Entry 8G10 (X-ray diffraction, 2.47 A resolution); this record covers chains A and F of the 6 polymer chains in the assembly.

# Chain A
Name: Cyclic GMP-AMP synthase
Organism: Mus musculus
Notes: EC 2.7.7.86; fragment: catalytic domain, residues 147-507
UniProt: Q8C6L5 (CGAS_MOUSE); residue numbers follow UniProt; this construct covers 147-507
Amino-acid sequence (364 residues; each row starts with the number of its first residue):
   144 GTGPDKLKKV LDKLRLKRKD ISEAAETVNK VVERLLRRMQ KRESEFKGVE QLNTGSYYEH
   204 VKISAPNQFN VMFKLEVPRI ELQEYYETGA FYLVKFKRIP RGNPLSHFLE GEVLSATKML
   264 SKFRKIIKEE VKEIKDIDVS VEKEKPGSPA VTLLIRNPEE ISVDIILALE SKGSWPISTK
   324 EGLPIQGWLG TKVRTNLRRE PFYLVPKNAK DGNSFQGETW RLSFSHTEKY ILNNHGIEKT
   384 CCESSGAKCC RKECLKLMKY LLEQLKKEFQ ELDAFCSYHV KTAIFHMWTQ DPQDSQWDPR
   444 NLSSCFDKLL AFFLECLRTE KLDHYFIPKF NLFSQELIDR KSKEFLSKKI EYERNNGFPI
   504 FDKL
Disordered / not traced: 144, 240-244, 351-357
Differences from the reference sequence: expression tag (144-146); engineered mutation Gln-211 (Glu in Q8C6L5), Asn-213 (Asp in Q8C6L5)
Curated features (UniProtKB/Swiss-Prot):
  - region: Lys-372 to Lys-395 (DNA-binding)
  - motif: Leu-154 to Leu-159 (Nuclear export signal), Asp-281 to Ser-291 (Nuclear localization signal)
  - binding site (GTP): Thr-197, Asp-307, Arg-364 to Glu-371
  - binding site (ATP): Ser-199, Glu-371, Lys-402, Ser-420 to Lys-424
  - binding site (2',3'-cGAMP): Gly-290, Asp-307, Lys-350, Arg-364 to Ser-366
  - binding site (Mg(2+)): Asp-307
  - binding site (Zn(2+)): His-378, Cys-384, Cys-385, Cys-392
  - site: Arg-241 (Arginine-anchor), Asp-307, Ile-308 (Cleavage)
  - modified residue: Lys-156 (N6-lactoyllysine), Glu-176 (PolyADP-ribosyl glutamic acid), Ser-199 (Phosphoserine), Tyr-201 (Phosphotyrosine), Glu-272 (5-glutamyl polyglutamate), Ser-291 (Phosphoserine), Glu-302 (5-glutamyl glutamate), Lys-372 (N6-acetyllysine), Lys-382 (N6-acetyllysine), Lys-402 (N6-acetyllysine), Ser-420 (Phosphoserine), Lys-491 (N6-methyllysine)
  - lipidation (S-palmitoyl cysteine): Cys-392, Cys-393, Cys-459
  - cross-link (Glycyl lysine isopeptide (Lys-Gly)): Lys-217 (interchain with G-Cter in SUMO), Lys-271 (interchain with G-Cter in ubiquitin), Lys-335 (interchain with G-Cter in SUMO), Lys-372 (interchain with G-Cter in SUMO), Lys-382 (interchain with G-Cter in SUMO), Lys-399 (interchain with G-Cter in ubiquitin), Lys-402 (interchain with G-Cter in ubiquitin), Lys-409 (interchain with G-Cter in ubiquitin), Lys-410 (interchain with G-Cter in ubiquitin), Lys-464 (interchain with G-Cter in SUMO)
  - mutagenesis: Lys-156 (K156Q: Mimics lactylation; knockin mice show higher mortality following HSV-1 infection), Asn-172 (N172K: Induces alteration of the DNA-binding surface and leads to decreased synthesis of cyclic GMP-AMP (cGAMP); when associated with L-180), Glu-176 (E176A: Abolished poly-ADP-ribosylation by PARP1, stimulating interferon production in knockin mice), Arg-180 (R180L: Induces alteration of the DNA-binding surface and leads to decreased synthesis of cyclic GMP-AMP (cGAMP); when associated with K-182), Gly-198 (G198A: Abolishes stimulation of interferon production; when associated with A-199), Ser-199 (S199A: Abolishes stimulation of interferon production; when associated with A-199), Tyr-201 (Y201E: Phosphomimetic mutant; reduced translocation to the nucleus following treatment with etoposide), Lys-217 (K217R: Reduced sumoylation), Arg-222 (R222E: Impaired tethering to chromatin, leading to constitutive activation in the absence of DNA), Lys-238 (K238E: Does not affect interaction with nucleosomes), Lys-240 (K240E: Impaired tethering to chromatin, leading to constitutive activation in the absence of DNA), Arg-241 (R241E: Abolished tethering to chromatin, leading to strong constitutive activation in the absence of DNA), 28 further mutagenesis entries in UniProt
Metal / ion sites: Mg2+: Gln-211, Asn-213 (together with GTP); Zn2+: His-378, Cys-384, Cys-385, Cys-392
Ligand contacts:
  - GTP (guanosine-5'-triphosphate), molecule 1: Thr-197, Gln-211, Asn-213, Met-215, Lys-288, Gly-290, Ser-291, Pro-292, Ala-293, Asp-307, Ile-309, Val-348, Arg-364, Ser-366, Ser-368
  - GTP, molecule 2: Gly-198, Ser-199, Glu-202, Lys-205, Gln-211, Asn-213, Arg-364, Ser-368, Glu-371, Lys-402, Ser-420, Tyr-421, Lys-424, His-467
What the authors report for this chain:
  - mutagenesis - E211Q/D213N/K382E: decreased binding to dsDNA
  - specificity-determining residues: His-467 (proposed by the authors, not directly observed)
  - mutagenesis - R364A (33-fold), H467A: decreased catalytic activity on ATP/GTP
  - mutagenesis - H467A (2-fold): increased catalytic activity on GTP/GTP
  - specificity-determining residues: Ile-309, Arg-364
  - mutagenesis - R364A (10-fold): decreased catalytic activity on GTP/GTP
  - mutagenesis - R364A (4-fold): increased catalytic activity on ATP/ATP
  - mutagenesis - E211Q/D213N: abolished catalytic activity

# Chain F
Molecule: Palindromic DNA18
Sequence (18 nucleotides; each row starts with the number of its first residue):
     1 ATCTGTACAT GTACAGAT

# How chain A and chain F interact
Residue-residue contacts (13; chain A residue first):
  Arg-161(A) with DT4(F), hydrogen bond to the base; DG5(F), sugar contact
  Ser-165(A) with DG5(F), hydrogen bond to the phosphate; DT6(F), hydrogen bond to the phosphate
  Ala-168(A) with DA7(F), phosphate contact
  Glu-169(A) with DT6(F), phosphate contact
  Asn-172(A) with DA7(F), hydrogen bond to the phosphate
  Asn-196(A) with DC8(F), hydrogen bond to the phosphate
  Tyr-200(A) with DT6(F), phosphate contact; DA7(F), hydrogen bond to the phosphate
  Tyr-201(A) with DA7(F), phosphate contact; DC8(F), phosphate contact
  Lys-372(A) with DC8(F), salt bridge to the phosphate
Other interface residues (no listed pair), chain A (10 interface residues in all): Ile-164

# Overview
10 residues of chain A and 5 residues of chain F are in contact, with 6 hydrogen bonds and 1 salt bridge.
Among the polar pairs are Arg-161(A)/DT4(F), Ser-165(A)/DG5(F) and Ser-165(A)/DT6(F). The paper reports that
R364A and H467A of chain A reduce catalytic activity on ATP/GTP; specificity determinants His-467(A),
Ile-309(A) and Arg-364(A); 4 substitutions were tested in all.
Here chain A is Cyclic GMP-AMP synthase (Mus musculus) and chain F is Palindromic DNA18. Entry 8G10 (Structure
of Ternary Complex of cGAS with dsDNA and Bound ITP and GTP) was determined by X-ray diffraction together with
7UUX, 7UXW, 7UYQ, 7UYZ, 7UZR, 7V0W and 14 further entries from the same study.
